Entry 6QZD (X-ray diffraction, 2.66 A resolution); this record covers chains AAA and BBB of the 3 polymer chains in the assembly.

# Chain AAA
Name: HLA class II histocompatibility antigen, DR alpha chain
From: Homo sapiens
UniProtKB: P01903 (DRA_HUMAN); residues 3-182 here correspond to UniProt positions 28-207 (UniProt number = residue number + 25)
Sequence (180 residues; each row starts with the number of its first residue):
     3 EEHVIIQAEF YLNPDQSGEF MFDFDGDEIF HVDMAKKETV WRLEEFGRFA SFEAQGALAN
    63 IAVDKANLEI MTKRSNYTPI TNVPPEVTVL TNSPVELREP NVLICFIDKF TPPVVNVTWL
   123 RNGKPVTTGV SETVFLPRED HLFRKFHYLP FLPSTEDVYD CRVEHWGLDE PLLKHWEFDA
Disulfide bonds: Cys107-Cys163
Swiss-Prot annotation at these positions:
  - region: Glu179 to Ala182 (Connecting peptide)
  - site: Gln9 (Self- and pathogen-derived peptide antigen), Gly49 (Self-peptide antigen), Phe51 (Self- and pathogen-derived peptide antigen), Ala52 (Self-peptide antigen), Ser53 (Self- and pathogen-derived peptide antigen), Glu55 (Pathogen-derived peptide antigen), Asn62 (Self- and pathogen-derived peptide antigen), Asn69 (Pathogen-derived peptide antigen), Arg76 (Self- and pathogen-derived peptide antigen)
  - glycosylation (N-linked (GlcNAc...) asparagine): Asn78, Asn118

# Chain BBB
Name: HLA class II histocompatibility antigen, DRB1-1 beta chain
From: Homo sapiens
UniProtKB: P04229 (2B11_HUMAN); residues 1-190 here correspond to UniProt positions 30-219 (UniProt number = residue number + 29)
Sequence (191 residues; numbered 0 to 190; the number before each row is that of its first residue; numbering starts at 0):
     0 MGDTRPRFLW QLKFECHFFN GTERVRLLER CIYNQEESVR FDSDVGEYRA VTELGRPDAE
    60 YWNSQKDLLE QRRAAVDTYC RHNYGVGESF TVQRRVEPKV TVYPSKTQPL QHHNLLVCSV
   120 SGFYPGSIEV RWFRNGQEEK AGVVSTGLIQ NGDWTFQTLV MLETVPRSGE VYTCQVEHPS
   180 VTSPLTVEWR A
Disulfide bonds: Cys15-Cys79, Cys117-Cys173
Sequence notes: initiating methionine (0)

# Chain AAA / chain BBB interface
Pairs across the interface (114; chain AAA residue first):
  Glu3(AAA) with Phe18(BBB)
  Glu4(AAA) with Phe17(BBB), hydrogen bond (backbone-backbone); Asn19(BBB), hydrogen bond (side chain-backbone); Gly20(BBB), hydrogen bond (side chain-backbone)
  His5(AAA) with Cys15(BBB); His16(BBB); Phe17(BBB), hydrogen bond (backbone-backbone); Val91(BBB)
  Val6(AAA) with Cys15(BBB); His16(BBB)
  Ile7(AAA) with Phe13(BBB); Glu14(BBB); Cys15(BBB), hydrogen bond (backbone-backbone); Phe17(BBB), hydrophobic
  Ile8(AAA) with Phe13(BBB); Glu14(BBB)
  Gln9(AAA) with Leu11(BBB); Lys12(BBB); Phe13(BBB), hydrogen bond (backbone-backbone); Tyr78(BBB), hydrogen bond
  Ala10(AAA) with Leu11(BBB)
  Glu11(AAA) with Gln10(BBB); Leu11(BBB), hydrogen bond (backbone-backbone)
  Phe12(AAA) with Trp9(BBB); Gln10(BBB)
  Tyr13(AAA) with Phe7(BBB); Leu8(BBB); Trp9(BBB), hydrogen bond (backbone-backbone)
  Leu14(AAA) with Arg6(BBB); Phe7(BBB); Leu8(BBB), hydrophobic
  Asn15(AAA) with Pro5(BBB); Arg6(BBB); Phe7(BBB), hydrogen bond (backbone-backbone)
  Pro16(AAA) with Arg4(BBB); Pro5(BBB); Arg6(BBB)
  Asp17(AAA) with Arg6(BBB), salt bridge
  Phe24(AAA) with Asn82(BBB)
  Phe26(AAA) with Thr90(BBB); Val91(BBB); Tyr123(BBB); Trp153(BBB), hydrophobic
  Asp27(AAA) with Gln149(BBB)
  Gly28(AAA) with Gln149(BBB)
  Asp29(AAA) with Tyr123(BBB); Gln149(BBB), hydrogen bond; Gly151(BBB); Trp153(BBB), hydrogen bond (side chain-backbone)
  Glu30(AAA) with Trp153(BBB), hydrogen bond (backbone-side chain)
  Ile31(AAA) with Trp153(BBB), hydrophobic
  Arg44(AAA) with Gly151(BBB), hydrogen bond (side chain-backbone); Asp152(BBB)
  Leu45(AAA) with Arg93(BBB)
  Glu47(AAA) with Arg93(BBB), salt bridge
  Phe48(AAA) with Phe89(BBB), hydrophobic; Trp153(BBB)
  Phe51(AAA) with Phe89(BBB), hydrophobic
  Asp66(AAA) with Trp9(BBB), hydrogen bond; Leu11(BBB)
  Asn69(AAA) with Trp9(BBB)
  Leu70(AAA) with Phe7(BBB); Leu8(BBB); Trp9(BBB), hydrophobic; Tyr32(BBB), hydrophobic
  Met73(AAA) with Trp9(BBB), hydrophobic; Tyr32(BBB), hydrophobic; Leu53(BBB), hydrophobic
  Thr74(AAA) with Phe7(BBB); Tyr32(BBB)
  Arg76(AAA) with Leu53(BBB), hydrogen bond (side chain-backbone); Pro56(BBB); Asp57(BBB), salt bridge
  Ser77(AAA) with Tyr32(BBB), hydrogen bond
  Tyr79(AAA) with Phe7(BBB)
  Thr80(AAA) with Phe7(BBB); Tyr32(BBB), hydrogen bond (backbone-side chain); Asn33(BBB), hydrogen bond (backbone-side chain)
  Pro81(AAA) with Pro5(BBB), hydrophobic; Arg6(BBB); Phe7(BBB), hydrophobic; Asn33(BBB)
  Ile82(AAA) with Arg6(BBB), hydrogen bond (backbone-backbone); Leu8(BBB), hydrophobic; Asn33(BBB)
  Leu92(AAA) with Ile148(BBB), hydrophobic
  Thr93(AAA) with Gln156(BBB), hydrogen bond (backbone-side chain)
  Asn94(AAA) with Ser120(BBB); Gln156(BBB)
  Ser95(AAA) with Ser120(BBB)
  Pro96(AAA) with Tyr102(BBB), hydrophobic; Ser118(BBB)
  Ile106(AAA) with Asn150(BBB); Gln156(BBB)
  Thr113(AAA) with Leu8(BBB)
  Pro115(AAA) with Leu8(BBB)
  Pro139(AAA) with Lys12(BBB)
  Arg140(AAA) with Lys12(BBB), hydrogen bond (backbone-side chain)
  His143(AAA) with Gln10(BBB); Lys12(BBB), hydrogen bond; Ile31(BBB)
  Leu144(AAA) with Gln34(BBB)
  Phe145(AAA) with Leu8(BBB), hydrophobic; Gln10(BBB)
  Arg146(AAA) with Gln149(BBB), hydrogen bond
  Phe148(AAA) with Gln149(BBB); Asn150(BBB); Gly151(BBB)
  Tyr150(AAA) with Asn150(BBB), hydrogen bond (side chain-backbone); Gly151(BBB), hydrogen bond (side chain-backbone); Asp152(BBB)
  Trp168(AAA) with Met0(BBB); Asp2(BBB), hydrogen bond (side chain-backbone); Arg6(BBB)
Other interface residues (no listed pair), chain AAA (61 interface residues in all): Ala52, Val85, Pro114, Thr135, Glu141, Asp142
Other interface residues (no listed pair), chain BBB (50 interface residues in all): Arg29, Glu36, Ser37, Gly54, Tyr83, Thr100, Phe155

# Summary
Chain AAA and chain BBB form an interface of 61 and 50 residues respectively; the contacts include 27 hydrogen
bonds and 3 salt bridges. Polar pairs include Asp17(AAA)-Arg6(BBB), Glu47(AAA)-Arg93(BBB) and
Arg76(AAA)-Asp57(BBB).
Chain AAA is HLA class II histocompatibility antigen, DR alpha chain and chain BBB is HLA class II
histocompatibility antigen, DRB1-1 beta chain, both from Homo sapiens; the structure, HLA-DR1 with SGP
Influenza Matrix Peptide, was determined by X-ray diffraction (same publication as 6QZA and 6QZC).
